Entry 5MX0 (X-ray diffraction, 2.21 A resolution); this record covers chain A.

Chain A:
Molecule: Fibromodulin
Source organism: Homo sapiens
Reference sequence: Q06828 (FMOD_HUMAN); residues 18-376 here = UniProt positions 18-376
Chain sequence (362 residues; each row starts with the number of its first residue):
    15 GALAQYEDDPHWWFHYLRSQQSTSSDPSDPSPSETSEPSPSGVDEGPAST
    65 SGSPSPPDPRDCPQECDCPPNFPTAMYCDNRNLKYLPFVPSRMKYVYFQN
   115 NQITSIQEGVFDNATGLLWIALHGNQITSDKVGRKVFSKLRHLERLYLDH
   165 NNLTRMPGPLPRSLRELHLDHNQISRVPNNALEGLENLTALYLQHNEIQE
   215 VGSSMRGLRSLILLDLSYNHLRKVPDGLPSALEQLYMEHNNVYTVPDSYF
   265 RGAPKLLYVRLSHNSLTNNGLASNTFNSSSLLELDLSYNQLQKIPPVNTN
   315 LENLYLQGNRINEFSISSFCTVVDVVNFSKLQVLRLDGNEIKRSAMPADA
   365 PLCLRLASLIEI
Disordered / not traced: 15-72
Sequence notes: expression tag (15-17); engineered mutation Ser38 (Tyr in Q06828), Ser39 (Tyr in Q06828), Ser42 (Tyr in Q06828), Ser45 (Tyr in Q06828), Ser47 (Tyr in Q06828), Ser50 (Tyr in Q06828), Ser53 (Tyr in Q06828), Ser55 (Tyr in Q06828), Ser63 (Tyr in Q06828), Ser65 (Tyr in Q06828)
Disulfide bonds: Cys76-Cys82, Cys80-Cys92, Cys334-Cys367
Glycans and other covalent adducts: N-acetylglucosamine (NAG) linked to Asn127, Asn166; glycan linked to Asn201, Asn291
Bound ions: Ni2+: His185, His209 (together with chloride ion)
Reported in the primary citation:
  - post-translational modification sites: Asn127, Asn166, Asn201, Asn291
  - binding site for N-acetylglucosamine: Asn127, Asn166, Asn201, Asn291

In short:
N-acetylglucosamine is covalently linked to Asn127 and Asn166. His185 and His209 form the Ni2+ site. From the
paper: a binding site for N-acetylglucosamine at Asn127, Asn166 and Asn201 among others; modification sites
Asn127, Asn166 and Asn201 among others.
Chain A is Fibromodulin (Homo sapiens); the structure, Crystal structure of human fibromodulin, was determined
by X-ray diffraction, deposited together with 5MX1.
